Entry 8ZQW (X-ray diffraction, 2.10 A resolution); this record covers chains A and B.

== Chain A (and B) ==
Molecule: 3', 5'-cyclic-AMP phosphodiesterase 4D
From: Homo sapiens
Notes: EC 3.1.4.53; chain B of this document is another copy of the same molecule, construct and numbering; everything in this record applies to it too
UniProt: Q08499 (PDE4D_HUMAN); residues 1-506 here correspond to UniProt positions 303-808 (UniProt number = residue number + 302)
Chain sequence (506 residues; row label = number of the first residue in the row):
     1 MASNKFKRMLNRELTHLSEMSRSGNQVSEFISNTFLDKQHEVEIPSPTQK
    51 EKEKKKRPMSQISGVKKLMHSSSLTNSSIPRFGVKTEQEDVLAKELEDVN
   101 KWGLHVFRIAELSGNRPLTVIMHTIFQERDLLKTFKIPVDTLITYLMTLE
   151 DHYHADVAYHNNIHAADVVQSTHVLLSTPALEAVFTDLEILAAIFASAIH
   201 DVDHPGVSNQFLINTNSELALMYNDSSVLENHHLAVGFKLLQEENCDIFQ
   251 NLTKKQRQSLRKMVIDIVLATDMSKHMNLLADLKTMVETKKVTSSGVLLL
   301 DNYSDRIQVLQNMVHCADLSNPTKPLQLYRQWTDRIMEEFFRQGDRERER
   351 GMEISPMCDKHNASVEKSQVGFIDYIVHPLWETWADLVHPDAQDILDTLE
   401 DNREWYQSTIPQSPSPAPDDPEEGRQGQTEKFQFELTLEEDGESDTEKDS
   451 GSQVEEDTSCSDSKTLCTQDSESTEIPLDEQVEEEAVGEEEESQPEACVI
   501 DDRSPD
Disordered / not traced: 1-89, 412-506
Swiss-Prot annotation at these positions:
  - active site: H160 (Proton donor)
  - binding site (3',5'-cyclic AMP): H160, Q369, F372
  - binding site (AMP): H160, D201, D318, N321, Q369, F372
  - binding site (Zn(2+)): H164, H200, D201, D318
  - binding site (Mg(2+)): D201
  - binding site (Mn(2+)): D201
  - modified residue (Phosphoserine): S46, S73
  - cross-link: K85 (Glycyl lysine isopeptide (Lys-Gly) (interchain with G-Cter in SUMO))
Metal / ion sites: Zn2+: H164, H200, D201, D318; Mg2+ near D201 (its only coordinating residue here)
Residues lining bound ligands: A1D8Q ((3Z)-3-[[4-[bis(fluoranyl)methoxy]-3-cyclopentyloxy-phenyl]methylidene]-6-oxidanyl-1H-indol-2-one): Y159, E230, T271, D272, M273, D318, L319, N321, P322, Y329, W332, T333, I336, M337, F340, M357, S368, Q369, F372

== Interface between chain A and chain B ==
Residue-residue contacts (29; chain A residue first):
  E218(A) - K239(B)  salt bridge
  A220(A) - R261(B)  hydrogen bond (backbone-side chain)
  L221(A) - A235(B)
  L221(A) - F238(B)  hydrophobic
  L221(A) - K239(B)
  M222(A) - M222(B)  hydrophobic
  M222(A) - Y223(B)  hydrogen bond (backbone-side chain)
  M222(A) - A235(B)
  Y223(A) - M222(B)  hydrogen bond (side chain-backbone)
  Y223(A) - Y223(B)  hydrophobic
  N224(A) - N231(B)  hydrogen bond
  N224(A) - L234(B)
  N224(A) - A235(B)
  N224(A) - R261(B)
  N224(A) - I265(B)
  D225(A) - R261(B)  salt bridge
  N231(A) - N224(B)  hydrogen bond
  L234(A) - N224(B)
  A235(A) - L221(B)
  A235(A) - M222(B)
  A235(A) - N224(B)
  F238(A) - L221(B)  hydrophobic
  K239(A) - E218(B)  salt bridge
  K239(A) - L221(B)
  Q242(A) - L221(B)
  R261(A) - A220(B)  hydrogen bond (side chain-backbone)
  R261(A) - N224(B)
  R261(A) - D225(B)  salt bridge
  I265(A) - N224(B)
Also at the interface, not in a pair above, chain B (15 interface residues in all): Q242

== Summary ==
Chain A and chain B each contribute 15 residues to their interface; the contacts include 6 hydrogen bonds and
4 salt bridges. Polar contacts include E218(A)-K239(B), D225(A)-R261(B) and A220(A)-R261(B). Ligands of chain
A: compound A1D8Q.
Both chains are 3', 5'-cyclic-AMP phosphodiesterase 4D (Homo sapiens). Entry 8ZQW (The crystal structure of
PDE4D with isoaurostatin derivatives 2-9) was determined by X-ray diffraction, deposited together with 8ZQ1,
8ZQ2 and 8ZQU.
